Entry 7VGR (electron microscopy, 2.70 A resolution); this record covers chains D and B of the 6 polymer chains in the assembly.

[Chain D]
Name: YN7756_1 Fab heavy chain
Organism: Mus musculus
Notes: antibody fragment or engineered binder
Amino-acid sequence (236 residues; row label = number of the first residue in the row):
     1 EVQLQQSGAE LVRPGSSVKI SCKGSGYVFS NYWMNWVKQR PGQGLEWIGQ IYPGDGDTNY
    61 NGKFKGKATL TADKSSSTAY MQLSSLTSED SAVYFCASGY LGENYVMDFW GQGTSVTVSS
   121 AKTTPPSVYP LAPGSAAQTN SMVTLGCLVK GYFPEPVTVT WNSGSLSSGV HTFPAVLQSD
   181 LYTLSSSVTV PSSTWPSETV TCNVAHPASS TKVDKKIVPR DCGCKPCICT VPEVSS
Disordered / not traced: 221-236
Disulfides: Cys22-Cys96, Cys147-Cys202

[Chain B]
Name: Membrane protein
Organism: Severe acute respiratory syndrome coronavirus 2
UniProt: P0DTC5 (VME1_SARS2); residue numbers follow UniProt; this construct covers 1-222
Amino-acid sequence (246 residues; numbered -23 to 222; the number before each row is that of its first residue; numbers below 1 keep their minus sign (Met-23 is residue -23)):
   -23 MHHHHHHHHD YKDDDDKENL YFQGMADSNG TITVEELKKL LEQWNLVIGF LFLTWICLLQ
    37 FAYANRNRFL YIIKLIFLWL LWPVTLACFV LAAVYRINWI TGGIAIAMAC LVGLMWLSYF
    97 IASFRLFART RSMWSFNPET NILLNVPLHG TILTRPLLES ELVIGAVILR GHLRIAGHHL
   157 GRCDIKDLPK EITVATSRTL SYYKLGASQR VAGDSGFAAY SRYRIGNYKL NTDHSSSSDN
   217 IALLVQ
Disordered / not traced: -23 to 8, 207-222
Construct notes: expression tag (-23 to 0)
Swiss-Prot annotation at these positions:
  - glycosylation: Asn5 (N-linked (GlcNAc...) asparagine)

[How chain D and chain B interact]
Pairs across the interface - 7 pairs, chain D then chain B:
  Val2(D) with Ala188(B), hydrophobic
  Tyr100(D) with Arg146(B); Gly189(B)
  Leu101(D) with Arg146(B); Ser191(B)
  Glu103(D) with Arg146(B), salt bridge
  Asp108(D) with Arg146(B), salt bridge
Interface residues without a listed pair, chain D (6 interface residues in all): Val106
Interface residues without a listed pair, chain B (5 interface residues in all): Leu145

[Overview]
6 residues of chain D and 5 residues of chain B are in contact; the contacts include 2 salt bridges. Polar
pairs include Glu103(D)-Arg146(B) and Asp108(D)-Arg146(B).
Chain D is YN7756_1 Fab heavy chain (Mus musculus) and chain B is Membrane protein (Severe acute respiratory
syndrome coronavirus 2); the structure, SARS-CoV-2 M protein dimer (long form) in complex with YN7756_1 Fab,
was determined by electron microscopy, deposited together with 7VGS.
